5UTJ - chain A; structure by X-ray diffraction, 1.55 A resolution.

# Chain A
Molecule: Queuine tRNA-ribosyltransferase
Organism: Zymomonas mobilis subsp. mobilis (strain ATCC 31821 / ZM4 / CP4)
Notes: EC 2.4.2.29
Reference sequence: P28720 (TGT_ZYMMO); residues 10-384 here = UniProt positions 10-384
Sequence (375 residues; row label = number of the first residue in the row):
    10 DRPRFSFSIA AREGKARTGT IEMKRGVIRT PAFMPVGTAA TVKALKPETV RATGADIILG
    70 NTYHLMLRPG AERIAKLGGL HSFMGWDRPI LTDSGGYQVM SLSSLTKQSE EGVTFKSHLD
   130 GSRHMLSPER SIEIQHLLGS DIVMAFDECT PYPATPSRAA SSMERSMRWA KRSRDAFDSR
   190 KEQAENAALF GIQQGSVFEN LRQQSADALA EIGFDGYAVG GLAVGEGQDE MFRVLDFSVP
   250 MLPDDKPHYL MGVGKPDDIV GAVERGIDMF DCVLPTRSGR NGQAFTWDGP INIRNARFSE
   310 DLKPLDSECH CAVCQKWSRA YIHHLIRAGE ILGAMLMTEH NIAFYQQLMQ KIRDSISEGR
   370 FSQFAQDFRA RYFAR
Not modelled in the structure: 110-114, 126-130, 384
Sequence notes: conflict Lys312 (Thr in P28720)
Ion coordination: Zn2+: Cys318, Cys320, Cys323, His349
Small-molecule neighbours: 8-azaxanthine (AZA): Asp102, Tyr106, Gln107, Asp156, Ile201, Gln203, Gly229, Gly230, Ala232, Met260, Gly261
Curated features (UniProtKB/Swiss-Prot):
  - region (RNA binding): Gly261 to Asp267, Thr285 to Arg289
  - active site: Asp102 (Proton acceptor), Asp280 (Nucleophile)
  - binding site (substrate): Asp102 to Tyr106, Asp156, Gln203, Gly230
  - binding site (Zn(2+)): Cys318, Cys320, Cys323, His349
  - mutagenesis: Ser103 (S103A: Strongly reduces activity), Asp156 (D156A: Abolishes catalytic activity), Asp280 (D280N: Abolishes catalytic activity)
Reported in the primary citation:
  - binding site for 8-azaxanthine: Tyr106, Gln107, Asp156, Gln203, Gly230, Ala232

# In short
Ligands of chain A: 8-azaxanthine. The Zn2+ site is built by Cys318, Cys320, Cys323 and His349. Curated
annotation (UniProt) lists active-site residues Asp102 and Asp280, 8 substrate-binding residues, 4
Zn2+-binding residues and 3 mutagenesis sites. From the paper: a binding site for 8-azaxanthine at Tyr106,
Gln107 and Asp156 among others.
Chain A is Queuine tRNA-ribosyltransferase (Zymomonas mobilis subsp. mobilis (strain ATCC 31821 / ZM4 / CP4));
the structure, Crystal Structure of TGT in complex with 2,6-dioxy-8-azapurine, 2,6-dioxy-8-azapurine,
2,6-dioxy-8-azapurine, was determined by X-ray diffraction (same publication as 6FSO, 5V3C, 5N6F, 5UTI and
5SW3).
